3AZH - chains C and J of the 10 polymer chains in the assembly; structure by X-ray diffraction, 3.49 A resolution.

== Chain C ==
Protein: Histone H2A type 1-B/E
Organism: Homo sapiens
UniProtKB: P04908 (H2A1B_HUMAN); residues 0-129 here correspond to UniProt positions 1-130 (UniProt number = residue number + 1)
Amino-acid sequence (133 residues; each row starts with the number of its first residue; numbers below 1 keep their minus sign (Gly-3 is residue -3)):
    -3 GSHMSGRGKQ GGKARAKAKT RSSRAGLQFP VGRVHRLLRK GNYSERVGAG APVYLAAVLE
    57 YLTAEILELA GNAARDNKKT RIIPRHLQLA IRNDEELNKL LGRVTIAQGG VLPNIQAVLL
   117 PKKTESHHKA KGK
Not modelled in the structure: -3 to 12, 119-129
Differences from the reference sequence: expression tag (-3 to -1)
Swiss-Prot annotation at these positions:
  - modified residue: Ser1 (N-acetylserine), Arg3 (Citrulline), Lys5 (N6-(2-hydroxyisobutyryl)lysine), Lys9 (N6-(2-hydroxyisobutyryl)lysine), Lys13 (N6-(beta-hydroxybutyryl)lysine), Lys36 (N6-(2-hydroxyisobutyryl)lysine), Lys74 (N6-(2-hydroxyisobutyryl)lysine), Lys75 (N6-(2-hydroxyisobutyryl)lysine), Lys95 (N6-(2-hydroxyisobutyryl)lysine), Gln104 (N5-methylglutamine), Lys118 (N6-(2-hydroxyisobutyryl)lysine), Lys119 (N6-crotonyllysine), Thr120 (Phosphothreonine), Lys125 (N6-crotonyllysine)
  - cross-link (Glycyl lysine isopeptide (Lys-Gly)): Lys13 (interchain with G-Cter in ubiquitin), Lys15 (interchain with G-Cter in ubiquitin), Lys119 (interchain with G-Cter in ubiquitin)

== Chain J ==
Molecule: 146-nt DNA strand
Sequence (146 nucleotides; numbered 147 to 292; the number before each row is that of its first residue):
   147 ATCAATATCC ACCTGCAGAT TCTACCAAAA GTGTATTTGG AAACTGCTCC ATCAAAAGGC
   207 ATGTTCAGCT GAATTCAGCT GAACATGCCT TTTGATGGAG CAGTTTCCAA ATACACTTTT
   267 GGTAGAATCT GCAGGTGGAT ATTGAT
Not modelled in the structure: 147
Bound ions: Mn2+ site 1 near DG217 (its only coordinating residue here); Mn2+ site 2 near DC247 (its only coordinating residue here); Mn2+ site 3 near DG267 (its only coordinating residue here); Mn2+ site 4 near DG280 (its only coordinating residue here)

== Interface between chain C and chain J ==
Pairs across the interface (14):
  Arg29(C) with DG268(J), phosphate contact; DT269(J), salt bridge to the phosphate
  Arg42(C) with DT258(J), hydrogen bond to the sugar; DA259(J), phosphate contact
  Val43(C) with DT258(J), phosphate contact; DA259(J), hydrogen bond to the phosphate
  Gly44(C) with DT258(J), phosphate contact
  Ala45(C) with DT258(J), hydrogen bond to the phosphate
  Lys75(C) with DC278(J), phosphate contact; DA279(J), phosphate contact
  Thr76(C) with DG277(J), sugar contact; DC278(J), hydrogen bond to the phosphate
  Arg77(C) with DG277(J), hydrogen bond to the sugar; DC278(J), hydrogen bond to the phosphate
Interface residues without a listed pair, chain C (12 interface residues in all): Ala14, Thr16, Glu41, Lys74
Interface residues without a listed pair, chain J (9 interface residues in all): DT266, DG267

== In short ==
12 residues of chain C face 9 of chain J across their interface, with 6 hydrogen bonds and 1 salt bridge.
Polar pairs include Arg42(C)-DT258(J), Arg77(C)-DG277(J) and Val43(C)-DA259(J).
Here chain C is Histone H2A type 1-B/E (Homo sapiens) and chain J is a 146-nt DNA strand. Entry 3AZH (Crystal
Structure of Human Nucleosome Core Particle Containing H3K122Q mutation) was determined by X-ray diffraction,
deposited together with 3AYW, 3AZE, 3AZF, 3AZG, 3AZJ, 3AZK and 3 further entries.
